2VM9 - chain A; structure by X-ray diffraction, 1.75 A resolution.

# Chain A
Protein: Discoidin-2
Organism: Dictyostelium discoideum
UniProt: P42530 (DIS2_DICDI); numbering as in UniProt (aligned over 1-257)
Chain sequence (257 residues; numbered 1 to 257; the number before each row is that of its first residue):
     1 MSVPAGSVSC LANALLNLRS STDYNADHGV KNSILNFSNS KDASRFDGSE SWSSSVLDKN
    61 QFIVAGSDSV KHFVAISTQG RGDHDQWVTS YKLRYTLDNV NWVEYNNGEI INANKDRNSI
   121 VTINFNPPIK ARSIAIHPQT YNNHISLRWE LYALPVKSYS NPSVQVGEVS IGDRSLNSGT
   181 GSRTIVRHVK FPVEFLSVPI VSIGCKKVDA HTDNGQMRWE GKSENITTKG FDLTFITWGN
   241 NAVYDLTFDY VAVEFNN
Disordered / not traced: 1-5
Ion coordination: Ca2+: Asn-39, Ser-40, Asp-47
UniProt features mapped onto this chain:
  - region: Val-156 to Pro-162 (Linker)
  - motif: Arg-81 to Asp-83 (Cell attachment site)
  - binding site (Ca(2+)): Asn-39, Ser-40, Asp-47
  - binding site (a carbohydrate): Asp-209, Arg-218, Trp-238
  - modified residue: His-84 (Phosphohistidine)

# In short
Asn-39, Ser-40 and Asp-47 coordinate Ca2+. UniProt lists 3 Ca2+-binding residues and 3 carbohydrate-binding
residues.
Chain A is Discoidin-2 (Dictyostelium discoideum); the structure, Native structure of the recombinant
discoidin II of Dictyostelium discoideum at 1.75 angstrom, was determined by X-ray diffraction, deposited
together with 2VMC, 2VMD and 2VME.
